2E9Z - chains C and A of the 3 polymer chains in the assembly; structure by X-ray diffraction, 3.00 A resolution.

== Chain C ==
Molecule: 7-nt RNA strand
Sequence (7 nucleotides; numbered 915 to 921; the number before each row is that of its first residue):
   915 GGGCCCA

== Chain A ==
Name: RNA-dependent RNA polymerase
Source organism: Foot-and-mouth disease virus C-S8c1
Notes: EC 2.7.7.48
UniProtKB: Q0QEE1 (Q0QEE1_9PICO); residues 1-470 here correspond to UniProt positions 1719-2188 (UniProt number = residue number + 1718)
Chain sequence (476 residues; numbered 1 to 476; the number before each row is that of its first residue):
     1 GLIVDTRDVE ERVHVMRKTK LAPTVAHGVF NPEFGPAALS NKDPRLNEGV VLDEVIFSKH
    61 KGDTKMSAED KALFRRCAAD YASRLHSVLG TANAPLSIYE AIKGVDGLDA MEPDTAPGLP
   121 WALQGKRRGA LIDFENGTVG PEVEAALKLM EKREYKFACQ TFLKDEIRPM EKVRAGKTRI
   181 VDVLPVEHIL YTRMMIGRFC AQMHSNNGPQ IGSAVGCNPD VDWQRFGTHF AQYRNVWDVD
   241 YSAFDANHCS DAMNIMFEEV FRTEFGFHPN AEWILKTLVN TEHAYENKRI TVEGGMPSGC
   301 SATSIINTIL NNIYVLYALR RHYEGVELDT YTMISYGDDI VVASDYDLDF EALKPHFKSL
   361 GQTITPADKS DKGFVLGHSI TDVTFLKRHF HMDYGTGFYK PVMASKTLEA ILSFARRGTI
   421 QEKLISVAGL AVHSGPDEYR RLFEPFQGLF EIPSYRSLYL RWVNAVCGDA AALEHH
Sequence notes: cloning artifact (471-476)
Ion coordination: Mg2+ site 1: Asp238, Asp339, Thr384; Mg2+ site 2: Tyr241 (together with UTP)
Ligand contacts:
  - pyrophosphate (PPV): Glu166, Arg168, Arg179, Lys387
  - UTP (uridine 5'-triphosphate): Lys164, Arg168, Arg179, Ile180, Val181, Tyr241, Ser242, Phe244, Asp245, Ser298, Asp338
From the paper describing this entry:
  - binding site for the 9-nt RNA strand: Arg17, Asp109, Thr115, Ala116, Arg128, Phe162, Lys164, Val181, Arg193, His204, Gly216, Cys217, Asn218, Ser298, Gly299
  - binding site for the 7-nt RNA strand (chain C): Lys164, Tyr336, Lys387, Arg388, Arg416, Glu422, Lys423, Ser426
  - binding site for UTP: Lys164, Arg168, Arg179, Asp245
  - catalytic residues: Asp338
  - mutagenesis - S298A, T303A, D338A, K387A/R388A: abolished growth
  - contacts within the chain: Asp245-Asn307 (hydrogen bond)

== Interface between chain C and chain A ==
Pairs across the interface (28; chain C residue first):
  G916(C) with Asp114(A), phosphate contact; Glu422(A), hydrogen bond to the base
  G917(C) with Thr419(A), phosphate contact; Glu422(A), sugar contact; Lys423(A), sugar contact; Ser426(A), hydrogen bond to the base
  C918(C) with Arg416(A), salt bridge to the phosphate; Lys423(A), phosphate contact; Ser426(A), hydrogen bond to the sugar; Val427(A), sugar contact
  C919(C) with Arg388(A), sugar contact; Met403(A), phosphate contact; Ile411(A), phosphate contact; Lys423(A), salt bridge to the phosphate; Leu430(A), sugar contact
  C920(C) with Tyr336(A), base contact; Leu386(A), sugar contact; Lys387(A), phosphate contact; Arg388(A), sugar contact; Met403(A), sugar contact; Ile411(A), phosphate contact
  A921(C) with Lys164(A), base contact; Tyr336(A), hydrogen bond to the sugar; Gly337(A), sugar contact; Asp338(A), phosphate contact; Asp339(A), phosphate contact; Leu386(A), sugar contact; Lys387(A), salt bridge to the phosphate
Also at the interface, not in a pair above, chain C (7 interface residues in all): G915
Also at the interface, not in a pair above, chain A (21 interface residues in all): Pro113, Ser304, Thr407

== In short ==
7 residues of chain C and 21 residues of chain A are in contact; the contacts include 4 hydrogen bonds and 3
salt bridges. Among the polar pairs are G916(C)-Glu422(A), G917(C)-Ser426(A) and C918(C)-Ser426(A). From the
paper: the catalytic residue Asp338(A); S298A, T303A and D338A of chain A, among others, abolish growth.
Here chain C is a 7-nt RNA strand and chain A is RNA-dependent RNA polymerase (Foot-and-mouth disease virus
C-S8c1). Entry 2E9Z (Foot-and-mouth disease virus RNA-polymerase in complex with a template- primer RNA, ATP
and UTP) was determined by X-ray diffraction (same publication as 2E9R, 2E9T and 2EC0).
